8XCN - chains A and C of the 3 polymer chains in the assembly; structure by electron microscopy, 3.02 A resolution.

# Chain A
Name: Fructose dehydrogenase large subunit
From: Gluconobacter japonicus
Notes: engineered mutation(s): N1190A
Reference sequence: M1VMF7 (FDHL_GLUJA); residues 1-544 here = UniProt positions 1-544
Amino-acid sequence (544 residues; row label = number of the first residue in the row):
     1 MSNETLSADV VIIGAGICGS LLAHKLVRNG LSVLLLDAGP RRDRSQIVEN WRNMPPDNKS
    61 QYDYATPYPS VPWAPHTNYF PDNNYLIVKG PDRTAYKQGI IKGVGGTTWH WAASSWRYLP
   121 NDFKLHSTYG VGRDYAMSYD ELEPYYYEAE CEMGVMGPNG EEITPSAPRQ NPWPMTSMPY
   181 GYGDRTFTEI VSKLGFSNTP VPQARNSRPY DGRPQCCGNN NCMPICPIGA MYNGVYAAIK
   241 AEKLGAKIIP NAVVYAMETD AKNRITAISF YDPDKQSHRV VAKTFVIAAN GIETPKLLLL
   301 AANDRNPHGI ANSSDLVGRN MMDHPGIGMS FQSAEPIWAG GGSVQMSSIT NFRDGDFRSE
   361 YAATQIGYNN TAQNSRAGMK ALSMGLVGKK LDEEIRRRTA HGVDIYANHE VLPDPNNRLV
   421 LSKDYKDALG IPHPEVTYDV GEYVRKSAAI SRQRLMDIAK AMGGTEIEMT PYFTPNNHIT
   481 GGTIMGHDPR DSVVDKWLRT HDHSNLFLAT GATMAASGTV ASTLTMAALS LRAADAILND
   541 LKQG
Unresolved in the structure: 1-2, 543-544
Differences from the reference sequence: variant Ala521 (Asn in M1VMF7)
Swiss-Prot annotation at these positions:
  - active site: His478 (Proton acceptor)
Ion coordination: 3Fe-4S cluster Fe: Cys216, Cys222, Cys226
Small-molecule neighbours:
  - 3Fe-4S cluster (F3S): Arg205, Cys216, Cys217, Gly218, Asn219, Asn220, Asn221, Cys222, Cys226, Ala230, Met231, Gly342, Ser343
  - FAD (flavin-adenine dinucleotide): Gly14, Ala15, Gly16, Ile17, Cys18, Leu36, Asp37, Ala38, Gly39, Tyr64, Gly99, Ile101, Lys102, Gly103, Gly105, Gly106, Thr107, Thr108, His110, Trp111, Ala112, Ser114, Ala252, Val253, Val254, Ala288, Ala289, Asn290, Glu293, Lys296, Leu297, Gln345, Asn477, His478, Ile479, Ala521, Ser522, Thr523
  - heme c (HEC): Pro214, Cys217, Ile228

# Chain C
Name: Fructose dehydrogenase cytochrome subunit
From: Gluconobacter japonicus
Notes: engineered mutation(s): N1190A
Reference sequence: M1V1V5 (FDHC_GLUJA); residue numbers follow UniProt; this construct covers 1-486
Amino-acid sequence (486 residues; each row starts with the number of its first residue):
     1 MRYFRPLSAT AMTTVLLLAG TNVRAQPTEP TPASAHRPSI SRGHYLAIAA DCAACHTNGR
    61 DGQFLAGGYA ISSPMGNIYS TNITPSKTHG IGNYTLEQFS KALRHGIRAD GAQLYPAMPY
   121 DAYNRLTDED VKSLYAYIMT EVKPVDAPSP KTQLPFPFSI RASLGIWKIA ARIEGKPYVF
   181 DHTHNDDWNR GRYLVDELAH CGECHTPRNF LLAPNQSAYL AGADIGSWRA PNITNAPQSG
   241 IGSWSDQDLF QYLKTGKTAH ARAAGPMAEA IEHSLQYLPD ADISAIVTYL RSVPAKAESG
   301 QTVANFEHAG RPSSYSVANA NSRRSNSTLT KTTDGAALYE AVCASCHQSD GKGSKDGYYP
   361 SLVGNTTTGQ LNPNDLIASI LYGVDRTTDN HEILMPAFGP DSLVQPLTDE QIATIADYVL
   421 SHFGNAQATV SADAVKQVRA GGKQVPLAKL ASPGVMLLLG TGGILGAILV VAGLWWLISR
   481 RKKRSA
Unresolved in the structure: 1-39, 453-486
Swiss-Prot annotation at these positions:
  - binding site (heme c): Cys52, Cys55, His56, Cys201, Cys204, His205, Cys343, Cys346, His347
Covalent attachments: heme c (HEC) linked to Cys201
Ion coordination: heme c Fe site 1 near His56 (its only coordinating residue here); heme c Fe site 2 near His205 (its only coordinating residue here); heme c Fe site 3 near His347 (its only coordinating residue here)
Small-molecule neighbours:
  - heme c (HEC), molecule 1: Ala50, Asp51, Cys52, Cys55, His56, Ile71, Ile78, Thr81, Ile83, Ile91, Tyr94, Phe99, Ala102, Leu103, Arg108, Gln113, Leu114, Tyr115, Ala117, Met118, Pro119, Tyr123, Arg161, His200
  - heme c (HEC), molecule 2: Ala199, His200, Cys204, His205, Ile225, Trp228, Arg229, Ala230, Pro231, Asn232, Ile233, Ile241, Trp244, Leu249, Tyr252, Leu253, Ala264, Pro266, Met267, Leu275, Ile286, Leu290, Asn305, Thr366, Thr367, Gln370, Asp375
  - heme c (HEC), molecule 3: Lys257, Ala261, Arg262, Ala264, Tyr339, Val342, Cys343, Cys346, His347, Tyr358, Tyr359, Pro360, Leu362, Asn365, Thr367, Thr368, Leu376, Ser379, Ile380, Val384, Arg386, Ile393, Met395, Pro396, Phe398, Ile415, Val419
  - ubiquinone-10 (U10): Cys55, Tyr69, Ser73, Met75, Ile78, Tyr115, Pro116, Ala117, Leu154, Pro157, Phe158, Ser163, Leu164, Ile166, Trp167, Glu203, Cys204, Arg208, Leu212, Ile225, Pro266, Leu447, Leu450

# How chain A and chain C interact
Contacting residue pairs - 55 pairs, chain A then chain C:
  Arg41(A) - Ser327(C)
  Arg41(A) - Thr328(C)
  Arg42(A) - Ser327(C)  hydrogen bond
  Arg42(A) - Thr328(C)
  Asp43(A) - Thr328(C)
  Asp43(A) - Leu329(C)
  Asp43(A) - Gln405(C)  hydrogen bond
  Arg44(A) - Val404(C)  hydrogen bond (side chain-backbone)
  Arg44(A) - Gln405(C)  hydrogen bond (backbone-side chain)
  Ser45(A) - Ala341(C)  hydrogen bond (side chain-backbone)
  Ser45(A) - Val342(C)
  Ser45(A) - Gln405(C)  hydrogen bond (backbone-side chain)
  Gln46(A) - Arg323(C)  hydrogen bond (side chain-backbone)
  Gln46(A) - Asn326(C)
  Gln46(A) - Ser327(C)
  Gln46(A) - Leu329(C)
  Gln46(A) - Lys331(C)  hydrogen bond
  Gln46(A) - Thr332(C)
  Glu49(A) - Ala320(C)
  Glu49(A) - Ala337(C)
  Glu49(A) - Ala341(C)
  Asn50(A) - Arg323(C)
  Asn50(A) - Arg324(C)
  Asn50(A) - Ser325(C)
  Asn50(A) - Asn326(C)
  Arg52(A) - Tyr315(C)
  Arg52(A) - Glu340(C)  hydrogen bond (side chain-backbone)
  Arg52(A) - Ala341(C)
  Arg52(A) - Ala344(C)
  Asn53(A) - Val317(C)  hydrogen bond (side chain-backbone)
  Asn53(A) - Ala318(C)
  Asn53(A) - Ala320(C)
  Asn53(A) - Asn321(C)
  Asn53(A) - Arg324(C)
  Pro55(A) - Arg324(C)
  Pro69(A) - Ser325(C)
  Pro69(A) - Asn326(C)
  Pro69(A) - Ser327(C)
  Pro209(A) - Glu392(C)
  Pro209(A) - Leu394(C)  hydrophobic
  Asp211(A) - Leu403(C)
  Gly212(A) - Leu394(C)
  Arg213(A) - Leu394(C)
  Pro214(A) - Leu394(C)
  Pro214(A) - Pro396(C)
  Gln215(A) - Tyr358(C)  hydrogen bond
  Cys217(A) - Tyr359(C)  hydrogen bond
  Pro227(A) - Ser345(C)
  Ile228(A) - Ser345(C)
  Ile228(A) - Cys346(C)  hydrophobic
  Ile228(A) - Val404(C)
  Tyr236(A) - Leu403(C)
  Ile239(A) - Leu403(C)  hydrophobic
  Lys240(A) - Leu403(C)
  Lys243(A) - Asp401(C)  salt bridge
Other interface residues (no listed pair), chain A (28 interface residues in all): Ile47, Val48, Gly229
Other interface residues (no listed pair), chain C (34 interface residues in all): His391, Pro400, Ser402, Pro406

# Overview
The interface between chain A and chain C involves 28 residues on one side and 34 on the other, with 12
hydrogen bonds and 1 salt bridge. Polar contacts include Lys243(A)-Asp401(C), Arg42(A)-Ser327(C) and
Asp43(A)-Gln405(C).
Here chain A is Fructose dehydrogenase large subunit and chain C is Fructose dehydrogenase cytochrome subunit,
both from Gluconobacter japonicus. Entry 8XCN (Cryo-EM Structure of Membrane-bound Fructose Dehydrogenase from
Gluconobacter japonicus variant-N1190A) was determined by electron microscopy together with 8K6J, 8K6K and
8XCM from the same study.
